3KSA - chains A and F of the 8 polymer chains in the assembly; structure by X-ray diffraction, 3.30 A resolution.

Chain A:
Name: DNA topoisomerase 4 subunit A
From: Streptococcus pneumoniae
Notes: EC 5.99.1.-
UniProt: P72525 (PARC_STRPN); numbering as in UniProt (aligned over 1-488)
Amino-acid sequence (496 residues; numbered 1 to 496; the number before each row is that of its first residue):
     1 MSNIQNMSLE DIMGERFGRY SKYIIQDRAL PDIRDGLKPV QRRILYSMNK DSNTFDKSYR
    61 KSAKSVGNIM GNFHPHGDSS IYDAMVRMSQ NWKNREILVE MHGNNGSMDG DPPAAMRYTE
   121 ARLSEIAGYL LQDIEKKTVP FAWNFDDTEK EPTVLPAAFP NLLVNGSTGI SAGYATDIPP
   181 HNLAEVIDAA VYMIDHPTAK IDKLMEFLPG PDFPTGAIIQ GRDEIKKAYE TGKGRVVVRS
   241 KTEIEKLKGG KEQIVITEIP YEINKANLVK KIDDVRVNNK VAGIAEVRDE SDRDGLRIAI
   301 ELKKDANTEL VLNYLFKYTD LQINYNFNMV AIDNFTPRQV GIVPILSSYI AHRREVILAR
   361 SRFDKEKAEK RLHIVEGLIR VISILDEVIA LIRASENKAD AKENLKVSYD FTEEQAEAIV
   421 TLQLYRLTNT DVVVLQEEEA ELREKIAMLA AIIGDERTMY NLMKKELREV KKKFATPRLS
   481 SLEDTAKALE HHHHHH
Unresolved in the structure: 1-2, 247-252, 286, 484-496
Differences from the reference sequence: expression tag (489-496)
Curated features (UniProtKB/Swiss-Prot):
  - active site: Tyr118 (O-(5'-phospho-DNA)-tyrosine intermediate)
  - site: Lys38 (Interaction with DNA), His74 (Interaction with DNA), His76 (Interaction with DNA), Arg87 (Interaction with DNA), Lys93 (Interaction with DNA), Arg117 (Transition state stabilizer)
Reported in the primary citation:
  - binding site for the 15-nt DNA strand: Ile170

Chain F:
Molecule: 19-nt DNA strand
Sequence (19 nucleotides; row label = number of the first residue in the row):
     1 AGTCATTCAT GACCTTGGT
Unresolved in the structure: 12-19

Interface between chain A and chain F:
Pairs across the interface - 11 pairs, chain A then chain F:
  Arg117(A) with DA1(F), salt bridge to the phosphate
  Tyr118(A) with DA1(F), covalent bond
  Ile170(A) with DC8(F), base contact; DA9(F), base contact
  Ser171(A) with DC8(F), phosphate contact; DA9(F), sugar contact
  Ala172(A) with DC8(F), phosphate contact
  Gly173(A) with DA9(F), hydrogen bond to the phosphate
  Tyr174(A) with DA9(F), sugar contact
  Ala175(A) with DA9(F), sugar contact
  Asn326(A) with DG11(F), sugar contact
Also at the interface, not in a pair above, chain A (12 interface residues in all): Phe17, Tyr20, Asn328
Also at the interface, not in a pair above, chain F (7 interface residues in all): DG2, DT7, DT10

Overview:
Chain A and chain F form an interface of 12 and 7 residues respectively; the contacts include 1 covalent bond,
1 hydrogen bond and 1 salt bridge. Polar pairs include Gly173(A)-DA9(F) and Arg117(A)-DA1(F). Curated
annotation (UniProt) lists active-site residue Tyr118(A) on chain A. The paper reports a binding site for the
15-nt DNA strand at Ile170(A).
Here chain A is DNA topoisomerase 4 subunit A (Streptococcus pneumoniae) and chain F is a 19-nt DNA strand.
Entry 3KSA (Detailed structural insight into the DNA cleavage complex of type IIA topoisomerases (cleaved
form)) was determined by X-ray diffraction, deposited together with 3KSB, 3LTN and 3K9F.
